Entry 7PG3 (electron microscopy, 7.30 A resolution (low resolution: residue-level contacts below are approximate; hydrogen-bond / salt-bridge calls are withheld)); this record covers chains B and I of the 8 polymer chains in the assembly.

== Chain B ==
Name: Isoform Short of Insulin receptor
Organism: Homo sapiens
Notes: EC 2.7.10.1
Reference sequence: P06213 (INSR_HUMAN), isoform P06213-2; residues -26 to 1343 here correspond to UniProt positions 1-1370 (UniProt number = residue number + 27)
Sequence (1382 residues; each row starts with the number of its first residue; numbers below 1 keep their minus sign (Met-26 is residue -26)):
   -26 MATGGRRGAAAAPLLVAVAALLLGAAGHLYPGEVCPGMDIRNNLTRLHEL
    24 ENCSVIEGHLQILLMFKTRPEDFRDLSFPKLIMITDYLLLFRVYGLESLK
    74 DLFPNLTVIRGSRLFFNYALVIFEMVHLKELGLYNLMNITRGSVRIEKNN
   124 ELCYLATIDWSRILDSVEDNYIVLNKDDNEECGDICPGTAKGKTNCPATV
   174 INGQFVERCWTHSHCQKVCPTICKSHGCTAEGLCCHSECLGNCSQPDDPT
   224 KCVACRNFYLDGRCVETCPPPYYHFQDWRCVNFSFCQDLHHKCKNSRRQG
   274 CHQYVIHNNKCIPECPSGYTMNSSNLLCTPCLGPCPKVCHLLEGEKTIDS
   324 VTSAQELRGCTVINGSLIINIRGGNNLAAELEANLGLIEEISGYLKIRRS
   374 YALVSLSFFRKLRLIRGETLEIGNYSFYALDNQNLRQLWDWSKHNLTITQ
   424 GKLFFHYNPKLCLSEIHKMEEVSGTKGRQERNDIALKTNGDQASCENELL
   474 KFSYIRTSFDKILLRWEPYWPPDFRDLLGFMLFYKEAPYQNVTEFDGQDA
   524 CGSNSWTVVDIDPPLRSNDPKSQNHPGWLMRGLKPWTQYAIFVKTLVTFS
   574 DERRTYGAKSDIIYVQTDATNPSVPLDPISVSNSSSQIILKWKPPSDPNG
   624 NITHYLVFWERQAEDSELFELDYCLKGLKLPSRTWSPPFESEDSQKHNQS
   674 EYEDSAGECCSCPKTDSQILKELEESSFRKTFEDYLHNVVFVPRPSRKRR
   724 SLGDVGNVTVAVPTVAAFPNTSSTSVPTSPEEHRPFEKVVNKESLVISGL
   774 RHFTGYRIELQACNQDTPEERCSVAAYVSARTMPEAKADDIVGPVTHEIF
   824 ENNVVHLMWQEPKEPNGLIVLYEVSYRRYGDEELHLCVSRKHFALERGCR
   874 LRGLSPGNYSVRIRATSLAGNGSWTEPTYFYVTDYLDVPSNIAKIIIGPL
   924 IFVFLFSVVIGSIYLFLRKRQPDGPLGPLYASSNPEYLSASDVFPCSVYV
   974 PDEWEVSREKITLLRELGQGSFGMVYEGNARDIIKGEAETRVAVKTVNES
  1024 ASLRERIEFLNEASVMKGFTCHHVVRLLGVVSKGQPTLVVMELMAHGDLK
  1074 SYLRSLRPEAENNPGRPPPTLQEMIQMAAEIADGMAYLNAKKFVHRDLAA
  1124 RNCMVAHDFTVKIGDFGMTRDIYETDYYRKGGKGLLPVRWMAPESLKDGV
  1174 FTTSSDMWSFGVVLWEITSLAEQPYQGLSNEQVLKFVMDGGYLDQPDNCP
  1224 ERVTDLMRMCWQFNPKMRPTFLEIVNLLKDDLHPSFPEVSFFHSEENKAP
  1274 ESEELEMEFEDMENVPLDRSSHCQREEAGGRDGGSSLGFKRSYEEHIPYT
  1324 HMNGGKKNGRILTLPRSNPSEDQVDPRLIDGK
Unresolved in the structure: -26 to 0, 163-167, 173-176, 268-273, 540-545, 648-674, 719-755, 908-1355
Construct notes: expression tag (1344-1355)
Swiss-Prot annotation at these positions:
  - region: Glu706 to Phe714 (Insulin-binding), Tyr972 (Important for interaction with IRS1, SHC1 and STAT5B)
  - site: Phe39 (Insulin-binding)
  - modified residue: Ser373 (Phosphoserine), Tyr374 (Phosphotyrosine), Ser380 (Phosphoserine), Tyr972 (Phosphotyrosine)
  - glycosylation (N-linked (GlcNAc...) asparagine): Asn16, Asn25, Asn78, Asn111, Asn215, Asn255, Asn295, Asn337, Asn397, Asn418, Asn514, Asn606, Asn624, Asn671
Disulfides: Cys8-Cys26, Cys126-Cys155, Cys159-Cys182, Cys169-Cys188, Cys192-Cys201, Cys196-Cys207, Cys208-Cys216, Cys212-Cys225, Cys228-Cys237, Cys241-Cys253, Cys259-Cys284, Cys266-Cys274, Cys288-Cys301, Cys304-Cys308, Cys312-Cys333, Cys435-Cys468, Cys647-Cys860, Cys682-Cys685, Cys786-Cys795

== Chain I ==
Name: Insulin
Organism: Homo sapiens
Reference sequence: P01308 (INS_HUMAN); residues 1-21 here correspond to UniProt positions 90-110 (UniProt number = residue number + 89)
Sequence (21 residues; numbered 1 to 21; the number before each row is that of its first residue):
     1 GIVEQCCTSICSLYQLENYCN
Disulfides: Cys6-Cys11

== How chain B and chain I interact ==
Pairs across the interface (18; chain B residue first):
  Leu486(B) - Leu13(I)
  Arg488(B) - Glu17(I)
  Asp535(B) - Ser12(I)
  Asp535(B) - Tyr14(I)
  Pro536(B) - Tyr14(I)
  Pro537(B) - Tyr14(I)
  His548(B) - Tyr14(I)
  Pro549(B) - Tyr14(I)
  Gly550(B) - Leu13(I)
  Trp551(B) - Ile10(I)
  Trp551(B) - Cys11(I)
  Trp551(B) - Ser12(I)
  Trp551(B) - Leu13(I)
  Arg554(B) - Ile10(I)
  Arg554(B) - Cys11(I)
  Arg554(B) - Leu16(I)
  Cys683(B) - Ile10(I)
  Ser684(B) - Ile10(I)
Interface residues without a listed pair, chain B (15 interface residues in all): Leu487, Asn547, Leu552

== Summary ==
15 residues of chain B face 7 of chain I across their interface.
Chain B is Isoform Short of Insulin receptor and chain I is Insulin, both from Homo sapiens; the structure,
Low resolution Cryo-EM structure of the full-length insulin receptor bound to 3 insulin, conf 2, was
determined by electron microscopy, deposited together with 7PG0, 7PG2 and 7PG4.
